Entry 6Z9Q (electron microscopy, 5.70 A resolution (low resolution: residue-level contacts below are approximate; hydrogen-bond / salt-bridge calls are withheld)); this record covers chains X and L of the 16 polymer chains in the assembly.

== Chain X ==
Name: DNA-directed RNA polymerase subunit beta
Organism: Escherichia coli
Notes: EC 2.7.7.6
UniProtKB: P0A8V4 (RPOB_ECO57); numbering as in UniProt (aligned over 1-1342)
Sequence (1342 residues; each row starts with the number of its first residue):
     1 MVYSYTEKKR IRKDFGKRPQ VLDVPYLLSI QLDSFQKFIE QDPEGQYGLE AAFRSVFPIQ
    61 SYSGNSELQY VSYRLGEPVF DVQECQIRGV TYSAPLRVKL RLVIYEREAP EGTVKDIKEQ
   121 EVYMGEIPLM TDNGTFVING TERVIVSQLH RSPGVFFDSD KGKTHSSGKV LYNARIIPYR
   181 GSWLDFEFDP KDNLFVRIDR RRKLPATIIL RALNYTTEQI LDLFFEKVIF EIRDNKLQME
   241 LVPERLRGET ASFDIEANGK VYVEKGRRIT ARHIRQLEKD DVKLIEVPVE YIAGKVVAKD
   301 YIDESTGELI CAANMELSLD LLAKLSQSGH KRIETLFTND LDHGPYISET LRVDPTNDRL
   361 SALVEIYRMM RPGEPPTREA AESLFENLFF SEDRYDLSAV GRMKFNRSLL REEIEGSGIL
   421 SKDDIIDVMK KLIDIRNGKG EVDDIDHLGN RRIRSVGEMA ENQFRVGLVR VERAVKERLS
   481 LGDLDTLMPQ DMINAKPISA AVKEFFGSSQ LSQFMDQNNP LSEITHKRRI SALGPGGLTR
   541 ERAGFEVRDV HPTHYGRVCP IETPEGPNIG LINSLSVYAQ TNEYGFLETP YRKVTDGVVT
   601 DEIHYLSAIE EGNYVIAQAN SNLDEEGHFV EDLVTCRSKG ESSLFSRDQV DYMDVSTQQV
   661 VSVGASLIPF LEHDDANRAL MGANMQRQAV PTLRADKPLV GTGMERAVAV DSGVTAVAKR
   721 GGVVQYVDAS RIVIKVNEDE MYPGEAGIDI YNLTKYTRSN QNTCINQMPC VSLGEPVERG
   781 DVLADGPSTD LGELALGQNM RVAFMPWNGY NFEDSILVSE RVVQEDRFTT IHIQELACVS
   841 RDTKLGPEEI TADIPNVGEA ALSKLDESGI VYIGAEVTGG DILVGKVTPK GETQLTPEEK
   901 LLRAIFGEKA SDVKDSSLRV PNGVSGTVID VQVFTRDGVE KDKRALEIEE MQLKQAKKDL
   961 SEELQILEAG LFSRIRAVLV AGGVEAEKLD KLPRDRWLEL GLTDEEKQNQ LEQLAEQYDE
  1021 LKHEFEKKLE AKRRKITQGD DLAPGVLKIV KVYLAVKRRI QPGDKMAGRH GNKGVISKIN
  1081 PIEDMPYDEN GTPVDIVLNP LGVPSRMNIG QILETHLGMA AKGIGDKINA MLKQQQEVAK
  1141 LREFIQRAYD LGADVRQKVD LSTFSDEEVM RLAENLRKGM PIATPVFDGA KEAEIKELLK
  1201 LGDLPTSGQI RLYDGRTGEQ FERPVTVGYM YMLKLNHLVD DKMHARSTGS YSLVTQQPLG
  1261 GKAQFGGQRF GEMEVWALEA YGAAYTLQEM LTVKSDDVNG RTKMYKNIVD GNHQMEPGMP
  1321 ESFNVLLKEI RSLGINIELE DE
Unresolved in the structure: 1, 1342
Swiss-Prot annotation at these positions:
  - modified residue (N6-acetyllysine): Lys1022, Lys1200

== Chain L ==
Molecule: template DNA
Sequence (50 nucleotides; numbered -14 to 35; the number before each row is that of its first residue; numbers below 1 keep their minus sign (DG-14 is residue -14)):
   -14 GTTATCCGCT CACAATGCCA CACGCGCTGC TCGGCCGTTA TTCGCAGCCC
Unresolved in the structure: -14 to -13

== How chain X and chain L interact ==
Residue-residue contacts (9; chain X residue first):
  Ser508(X) with DG9(L)
  Arg542(X) with DA0(L)
  Lys1242(X) with DC4(L); DA5(L)
  Gly1261(X) with DA5(L)
  Lys1262(X) with DC6(L)
  Ala1263(X) with DC6(L)
  Arg1269(X) with DC3(L); DC4(L)
Other interface residues (no listed pair), chain X (10 interface residues in all): Arg202, Gln1268, Met1273
Other interface residues (no listed pair), chain L (8 interface residues in all): DT-5, DG2

== In short ==
10 residues of chain X and 8 residues of chain L are in contact.
Chain X is DNA-directed RNA polymerase subunit beta (Escherichia coli) and chain L is template DNA; the
structure, Transcription termination intermediate complex 2, was determined by electron microscopy together
with 6Z9P, 6Z9R, 6Z9S, 6Z9T, 7ADB, 7ADC, 7ADD and 7ADE from the same study.
